Entry 9DWH (electron microscopy, 3.30 A resolution); this record covers chains C and I of the 12 polymer chains in the assembly.

== Chain C ==
Molecule: Histone H2A type 1
Organism: Homo sapiens
UniProt: P0C0S8 (H2A1_HUMAN); residues 1-129 here correspond to UniProt positions 2-130 (UniProt number = residue number + 1)
Chain sequence (129 residues; each row starts with the number of its first residue):
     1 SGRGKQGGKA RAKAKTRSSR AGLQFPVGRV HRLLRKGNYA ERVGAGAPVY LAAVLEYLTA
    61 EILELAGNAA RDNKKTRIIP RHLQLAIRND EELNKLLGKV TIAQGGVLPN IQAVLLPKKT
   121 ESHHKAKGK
Unresolved in the structure: 1-9, 120-129
UniProt features mapped onto this chain:
  - modified residue: Ser1 (N-acetylserine), Arg3 (Citrulline), Lys5 (N6-(2-hydroxyisobutyryl)lysine), Lys9 (N6-(2-hydroxyisobutyryl)lysine), Lys13 (N6-(beta-hydroxybutyryl)lysine), Lys36 (N6-(2-hydroxyisobutyryl)lysine), Lys74 (N6-(2-hydroxyisobutyryl)lysine), Lys75 (N6-(2-hydroxyisobutyryl)lysine), Lys95 (N6-(2-hydroxyisobutyryl)lysine), Lys99 (N6-glutaryllysine), Gln104 (N5-methylglutamine), Lys118 (N6-(2-hydroxyisobutyryl)lysine), Lys119 (N6-crotonyllysine), Thr120 (Phosphothreonine), Lys125 (N6-crotonyllysine)
  - cross-link (Glycyl lysine isopeptide (Lys-Gly)): Lys13 (interchain with G-Cter in ubiquitin), Lys15 (interchain with G-Cter in ubiquitin), Lys119 (interchain with G-Cter in ubiquitin)

== Chain I ==
Molecule: 601 I strand (damaged strand 1)
Sequence (117 nucleotides; row label = number of the first residue in the row):
     1 ATCGAGAATC CCGGTGCCGA GGCCGCTCAA TTGGTCGTAG ACAGCTCTAG CACCGCTTAA
    61 ACGCACGTAC GCGCTGTCCC CCGCGTTTTA ACCGCCAAGG GGATTACTCC CTAGTCT

== How chain C and chain I interact ==
Contacting residue pairs (12; chain C residue first):
  Arg11(C) - DT31(I)  hydrogen bond to the base
  Arg11(C) - DT32(I)  hydrogen bond to the sugar
  Ala12(C) - DG33(I)  phosphate contact
  Lys15(C) - DT32(I)  hydrogen bond to the phosphate
  Thr16(C) - DT31(I)  phosphate contact
  Arg17(C) - DT31(I)  salt bridge to the phosphate
  Arg20(C) - DT32(I)  salt bridge to the phosphate
  Gly28(C) - DT31(I)  phosphate contact
  Arg29(C) - DA30(I)  phosphate contact
  Arg32(C) - DA30(I)  salt bridge to the phosphate
  Arg42(C) - DA39(I)  hydrogen bond to the sugar
  Arg77(C) - DA20(I)  sugar contact
Other interface residues (no listed pair), chain C (13 interface residues in all): Ala14, Ser18
Other interface residues (no listed pair), chain I (8 interface residues in all): DA29, DG37

== Summary ==
13 residues of chain C face 8 of chain I across their interface, with 4 hydrogen bonds and 3 salt bridges.
Polar pairs include Arg11(C)-DT31(I), Arg11(C)-DT32(I) and Arg42(C)-DA39(I).
Chain C is Histone H2A type 1 (Homo sapiens) and chain I is 601 I strand (damaged strand 1); the structure,
DNA Polymerase Beta bound to a nucleosome containing a 1-nt gap at SHL-4.5 (State 2, composite), was
determined by electron microscopy.
